6V7Z - chains A and F of the 3 polymer chains in the assembly; structure by X-ray diffraction, 2.75 A resolution.

[Chain A]
Name: Antigen-presenting glycoprotein CD1d
Source organism: Homo sapiens
Reference sequence: P15813 (CD1D_HUMAN); residues 5-278 here correspond to UniProt positions 23-296 (UniProt number = residue number + 18)
Amino-acid sequence (347 residues; row label = number of the first residue in the row):
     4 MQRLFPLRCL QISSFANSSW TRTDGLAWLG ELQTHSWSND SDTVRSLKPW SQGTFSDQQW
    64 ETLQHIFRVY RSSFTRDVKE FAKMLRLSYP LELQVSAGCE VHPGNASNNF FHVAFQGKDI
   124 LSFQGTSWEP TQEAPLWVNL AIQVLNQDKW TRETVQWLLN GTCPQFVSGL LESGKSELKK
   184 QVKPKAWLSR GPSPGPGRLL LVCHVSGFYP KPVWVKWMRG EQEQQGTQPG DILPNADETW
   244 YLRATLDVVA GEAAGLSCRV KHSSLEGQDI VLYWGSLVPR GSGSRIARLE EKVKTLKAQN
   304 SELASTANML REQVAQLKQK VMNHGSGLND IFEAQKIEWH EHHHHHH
Unresolved in the structure: 279-350
Disulfides: Cys102-Cys166, Cys206-Cys261
Glycans and other covalent adducts: N-acetylglucosamine (NAG) linked to Asn20, Asn42, Asn163
Differences from the reference sequence: initiating methionine (4)
Residues lining bound ligands:
  - AGH (n-{(1S,2R,3S)-1-[(alpha-D-galactopyranosyloxy)methyl]-2,3-dihydroxyheptadecyl}hexacosanamide): Leu10, Cys12, Leu13, Gln14, Gly28, Leu29, Ala30, His38, Trp40, Val47, Trp63, Leu66, Ile69, Phe70, Val72, Tyr73, Ser76, Phe77, Asp80, Val81, Phe84, Leu90, Leu94, Leu96, Ala100, Phe114, Val116, Phe118, Leu124, Trp131, Trp140, Leu148, Asp151, Trp153, Thr154, Thr157, Val158, Leu161, Leu162, Thr165, Cys166, Phe169
  - beta-D-glucopyranose (BGC): Trp31, Gln36, Leu50, Ala239, Glu241
UniProt features mapped onto this chain:
  - binding site (a D-galactosylceramide): Asp80, Asp151 to Thr154
  - glycosylation (N-linked (GlcNAc...) asparagine): Asn20, Asn42, Asn108, Asn163

[Chain F]
Name: Nanobody VHH ID22
Source organism: Lama glama
Notes: antibody fragment or engineered binder
Amino-acid sequence (118 residues; row label = number of the first residue in the row):
     1 QVQLVESGGG LVQAGGSLRL SCAASGSIFS INAMGWYRQA PGKQRDFLAV ISSSGSTNYA
    61 DSVKGRFTIS RDNAKNTAYL QMNSLKVEDT AVYYCAAHVA GFDEYNYWGQ GTQVTVSS
Unresolved in the structure: 118
Disulfides: Cys22-Cys95

[How chain A and chain F interact]
Pairs across the interface - 31 pairs, chain A then chain F:
  Leu88(A) with His98(F)
  Arg89(A) with Asn32(F)
  Leu90(A) with His98(F); Asp103(F)
  Ser91(A) with Gly101(F); Asp103(F), hydrogen bond (backbone-side chain)
  Gln119(A) with Glu104(F)
  Lys121(A) with Tyr105(F)
  Gln135(A) with Gln44(F); Arg45(F), hydrogen bond (side chain-backbone)
  Pro138(A) with Asp103(F); Glu104(F); Asn106(F)
  Leu139(A) with Ala33(F); Met34(F); Gly35(F); Tyr37(F); Phe47(F), hydrophobic; Val50(F), hydrophobic; Ala96(F); Asn106(F), hydrogen bond (backbone-side chain)
  Trp140(A) with His98(F); Asp103(F), hydrogen bond (side chain-backbone)
  Asn142(A) with Phe47(F); Val50(F); Asn58(F)
  Leu143(A) with Val50(F), hydrophobic; Ser52(F); Ser56(F)
  Gln146(A) with Thr57(F), hydrogen bond (side chain-backbone); Asn58(F)
Other interface residues (no listed pair), chain A (16 interface residues in all): Phe118, Glu136, Ala137
Other interface residues (no listed pair), chain F (23 interface residues in all): Asp46, Ala49, Ala97

[In short]
16 residues of chain A and 23 residues of chain F are in contact; the contacts include 5 hydrogen bonds. Polar
contacts include Ser91(A)-Asp103(F), Gln135(A)-Arg45(F) and Leu139(A)-Asn106(F). Ligands of chain A: compound
AGH and beta-D-glucopyranose. Covalently linked N-acetylglucosamine: at Asn20(A), Asn42(A) and Asn163(A).
Chain A is Antigen-presenting glycoprotein CD1d (Homo sapiens) and chain F is Nanobody VHH ID22 (Lama glama);
the structure, Human CD1d presenting alpha-Galactosylceramide in complex with VHH nanobody 1D22, was
determined by X-ray diffraction, deposited together with 6V7Y.
